2BZV - chain A; structure by X-ray diffraction, 1.15 A resolution.

# Chain A
Name: Fiber protein 2
Organism: Human adenovirus type 41
Notes: fragment: receptor-binding domain, residues 215-387
UniProt: P16883 (FIB2_ADE41); residue numbers follow UniProt; this construct covers 215-387
Sequence (181 residues; numbered 215 to 395; the number before each row is that of its first residue):
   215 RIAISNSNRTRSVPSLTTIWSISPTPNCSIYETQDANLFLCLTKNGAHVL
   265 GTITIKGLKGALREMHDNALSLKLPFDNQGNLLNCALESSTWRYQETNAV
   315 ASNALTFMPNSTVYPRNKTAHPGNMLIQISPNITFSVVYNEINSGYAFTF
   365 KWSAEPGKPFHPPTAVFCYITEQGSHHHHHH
Not modelled in the structure: 215-228, 335-346, 389-395
What the authors report for this chain:
  - conformationally variable residues (order/disorder transition): H335 to N346

# In short
The paper reports conformational variability at H335.
Chain A is Fiber protein 2 (Human adenovirus type 41); the structure, Human Enteric Adenovirus Serotype 41
Short Fiber Head (pH8), was determined by X-ray diffraction together with 2BZU from the same study.
